PDB entry 7S4H | electron microscopy, 2.14 A resolution | chains A and F of the 9 polymer chains in the assembly

== Chain A ==
Name: Particulate methane monooxygenase alpha subunit
Organism: Methylococcus capsulatus str. Bath
Notes: EC 1.14.18.3
Reference sequence: G1UBD1 (PMOB_METCA); numbering as in UniProt (aligned over 1-414)
Amino-acid sequence (414 residues; row label = number of the first residue in the row):
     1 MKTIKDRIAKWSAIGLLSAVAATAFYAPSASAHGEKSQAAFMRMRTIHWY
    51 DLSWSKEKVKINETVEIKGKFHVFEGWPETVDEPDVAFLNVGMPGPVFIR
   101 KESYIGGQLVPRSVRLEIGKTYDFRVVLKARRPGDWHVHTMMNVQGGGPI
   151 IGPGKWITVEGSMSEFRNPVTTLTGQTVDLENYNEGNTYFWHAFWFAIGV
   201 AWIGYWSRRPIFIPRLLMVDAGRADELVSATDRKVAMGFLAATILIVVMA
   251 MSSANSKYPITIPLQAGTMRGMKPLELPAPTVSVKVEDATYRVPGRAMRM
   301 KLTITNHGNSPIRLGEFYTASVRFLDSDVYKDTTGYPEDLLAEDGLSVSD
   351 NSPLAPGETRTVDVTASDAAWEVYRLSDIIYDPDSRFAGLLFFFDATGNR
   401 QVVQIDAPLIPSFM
Unresolved in the structure: 1-32
Ion coordination: Cu ion site 1: H33, H137, H139; Cu ion site 2: H48, H72, Q404
Small-molecule neighbours:
  - 1,2-dihexanoyl-sn-glycero-3-phosphocholine (HXG): D82, Q145, G146
  - diundecyl phosphatidyl choline (PLC): I244, V248, M251, N255, T261
Curated features (UniProtKB/Swiss-Prot):
  - binding site (Cu cation): H33, H48, H72, H137, H139
Reported in the primary citation:
  - Cu ion coordination: H33, H48, H72, H137, H139

== Chain F ==
Name: Particulate methane monooxygenase beta subunit
Organism: Methylococcus capsulatus str. Bath
Notes: EC 1.14.18.3
Reference sequence: Q607G3 (PMOA_METCA); residues 1-247 here = UniProt positions 1-247
Amino-acid sequence (247 residues; numbered 1 to 247; the number before each row is that of its first residue):
     1 MSAAQSAVRSHAEAVQVSRTIDWMALFVVFFVIVGSYHIHAMLTMGDWDF
    51 WSDWKDRRLWVTVTPIVLVTFPAAVQSYLWERYRLPWGATVCVLGLLLGE
   101 WINRYFNFWGWTYFPINFVFPASLVPGAIILDTVLMLSGSYLFTAIVGAM
   151 GWGLIFYPGNWPIIAPLHVPVEYNGMLMSIADIQGYNYVRTGTPEYIRMV
   201 EKGTLRTFGKDVAPVSAFFSAFMSILIYFMWHFIGRWFSNERFLQST
Unresolved in the structure: 1-6
Small-molecule neighbours:
  - 1,2-didecanoyl-sn-glycero-3-phosphocholine (P1O), molecule 1: S138, G139, S140, F143
  - 1,2-didecanoyl-sn-glycero-3-phosphocholine (P1O), molecule 2: S140, L142, F143, I146
  - 1,2-didecanoyl-sn-glycero-3-phosphocholine (P1O), molecule 3: Y141, L142, F229, H232, F233, R236
  - 1,2-didecanoyl-sn-glycero-3-phosphocholine (P1O), molecule 4: W237, R242, F243, L244, Q245, S246, T247
  - diundecyl phosphatidyl choline (PLC), molecule 1: T44, V67, M199, M223
  - diundecyl phosphatidyl choline (PLC), molecule 2: R57, I130, G151, L154, I155, Y157, P158, W161, A213, P214, A217, F218
  - diundecyl phosphatidyl choline (PLC), molecule 3: L59, I66, V67, T70, M199, F219, F222, M223, L226, I227
  - diundecyl phosphatidyl choline (PLC), molecule 4: G209, K210, D211, P214, V215, F218
  - diundecyl phosphatidyl choline (PLC), molecule 5: K210, P214, F218

== Interface between chain A and chain F ==
Residue-residue contacts (35; chain A residue first):
  S37(A) - T207(F)
  S37(A) - F208(F)
  S37(A) - G209(F)  hydrogen bond (backbone-backbone)
  Q38(A) - L205(F)  hydrogen bond (side chain-backbone)
  Q38(A) - T207(F)
  A39(A) - T207(F)
  F41(A) - K202(F)
  M42(A) - T204(F)
  M42(A) - L205(F)
  E79(A) - K202(F)  salt bridge
  T80(A) - G203(F)  hydrogen bond (side chain-backbone)
  T80(A) - T204(F)
  G147(A) - L205(F)
  G148(A) - L205(F)
  P149(A) - L205(F)
  P149(A) - R206(F)
  I150(A) - L205(F)  hydrophobic
  R375(A) - G209(F)
  D378(A) - K210(F)  salt bridge
  Y381(A) - R57(F)  hydrogen bond (backbone-side chain)
  Y381(A) - G209(F)
  Y381(A) - K210(F)
  Y381(A) - D211(F)  hydrogen bond (side chain-backbone)
  Y381(A) - V212(F)  hydrogen bond (side chain-backbone)
  P383(A) - E201(F)
  P383(A) - K202(F)
  P383(A) - G203(F)
  S385(A) - L177(F)
  P408(A) - G175(F)
  P408(A) - M176(F)  hydrophobic
  I410(A) - E172(F)
  I410(A) - M176(F)
  I410(A) - L177(F)
  P411(A) - L177(F)
  F413(A) - P170(F)  hydrophobic
Also at the interface, not in a pair above, chain A (21 interface residues in all): V81
Also at the interface, not in a pair above, chain F (19 interface residues in all): A213

== Summary ==
21 residues of chain A and 19 residues of chain F are in contact; the contacts include 6 hydrogen bonds and 2
salt bridges. Among the polar pairs are E79(A)-K202(F), D378(A)-K210(F) and Q38(A)-L205(F). Ligands of chain
A: 1,2-dihexanoyl-sn-glycero-3-phosphocholine and diundecyl phosphatidyl choline. The paper reports Cu ion
coordination by H33(A), H48(A) and H72(A) among others.
Chain A is Particulate methane monooxygenase alpha subunit and chain F is Particulate methane monooxygenase
beta subunit, both from Methylococcus capsulatus str. Bath; the structure, CryoEM structure of Methylococcus
capsulatus (Bath) pMMO in a native lipid nanodisc at 2.14 Angstrom resolution, was determined by electron
microscopy together with 7S4I, 7S4J, 7S4K, 7S4L, 7S4M, 7T4O and 7T4P from the same study.
